PDB entry 9LBZ | electron microscopy, 4.00 A resolution | chains C and Y of the 52 polymer chains in the assembly

# Chain C
Name: Probable portal protein
Source organism: Escherichia phage N4
Reference sequence: A0MZE1 (PORTL_BPN4); residues 1-763 here = UniProt positions 1-763
Chain sequence (763 residues; numbered 1 to 763; the number before each row is that of its first residue):
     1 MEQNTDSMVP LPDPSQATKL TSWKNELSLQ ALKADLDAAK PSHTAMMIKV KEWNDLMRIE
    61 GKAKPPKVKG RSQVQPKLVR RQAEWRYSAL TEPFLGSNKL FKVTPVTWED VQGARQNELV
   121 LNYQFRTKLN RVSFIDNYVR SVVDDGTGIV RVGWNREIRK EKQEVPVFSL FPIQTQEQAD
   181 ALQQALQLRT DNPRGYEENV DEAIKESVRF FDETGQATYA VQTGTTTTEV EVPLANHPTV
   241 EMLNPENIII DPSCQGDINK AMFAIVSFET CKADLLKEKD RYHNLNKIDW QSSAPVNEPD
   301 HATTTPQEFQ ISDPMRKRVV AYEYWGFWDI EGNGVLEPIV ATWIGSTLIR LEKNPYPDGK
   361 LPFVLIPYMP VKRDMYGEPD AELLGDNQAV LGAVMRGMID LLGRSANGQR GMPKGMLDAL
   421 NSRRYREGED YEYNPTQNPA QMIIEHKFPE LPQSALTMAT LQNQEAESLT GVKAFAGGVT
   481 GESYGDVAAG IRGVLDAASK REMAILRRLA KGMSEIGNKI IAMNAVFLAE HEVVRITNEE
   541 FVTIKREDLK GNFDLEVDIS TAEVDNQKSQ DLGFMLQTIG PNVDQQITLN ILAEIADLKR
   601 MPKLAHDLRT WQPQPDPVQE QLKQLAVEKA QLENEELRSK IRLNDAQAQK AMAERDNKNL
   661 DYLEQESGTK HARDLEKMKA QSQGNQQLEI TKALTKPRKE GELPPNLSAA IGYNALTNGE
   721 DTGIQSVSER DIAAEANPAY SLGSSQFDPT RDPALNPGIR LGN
Disordered / not traced: 1-18, 667-763

# Chain Y
Name: Major capsid protein
Source organism: Escherichia phage N4
Reference sequence: Q859Q5 (CAPSD_BPN4); numbering as in UniProt (aligned over 1-401)
Chain sequence (401 residues; numbered 1 to 401; the number before each row is that of its first residue):
     1 MLNYNAPTDG QKSSIDGANS DQMQTFFWLK KAIITARKEQ YFMPLASVTN MPKHYGKTIK
    61 VYEYVPLLDD RNINDQGIDA SGATIVNGNL YGSSKDIGNI TSKLPLLTEN GGRVNRVGFT
   121 RIAREGSIHK FGFFYEFTQE SIDFDSDDGL MEHLSRELMN GATQITEAVL QKDLLAAAGT
   181 VLYAGAATSD ATITGEGSTP SVVSYKNLMR LDQILTENRT PTQTTIITGS RMIDTKVIGA
   241 TRVMYVGSEL VPELKAMKDL FGNKAFIETQ HYADAGTIMN GEVGSIDKFR IIQVPEMLHW
   301 AGAGAQATGA NPGYRTSMVS GQEHYDVYPM LVVGDDSFTS IGFQTDGKSL KFTVMTKMPG
   361 KETADRNDPY GETGFSSIKW YYGILVKRPE RLALIKTVAP L

# How chain C and chain Y interact
Contacting residue pairs (21):
  Gln30(C) with Glu152(Y)
  Glu60(C) with Asp346(Y)
  Lys64(C) with His54(Y)
  Ser292(C) with Arg37(Y), hydrogen bond
  Val296(C) with Lys351(Y); Phe352(Y)
  Asn297(C) with Met159(Y)
  Pro299(C) with Phe352(Y); Val354(Y), hydrophobic
  Asp300(C) with Val354(Y)
  Ala302(C) with Lys348(Y)
  Thr303(C) with Lys348(Y); Ser349(Y), hydrogen bond (backbone-backbone)
  Thr304(C) with Gly347(Y)
  Thr305(C) with Ser349(Y)
  Gln307(C) with Val48(Y); Lys351(Y)
  Glu308(C) with Met43(Y); Ala46(Y); Val48(Y)
  Gln310(C) with Pro44(Y)
Also at the interface, not in a pair above, chain C (18 interface residues in all): Pro41, Arg58, Glu246
Also at the interface, not in a pair above, chain Y (17 interface residues in all): Leu350, Glu362

# Summary
The interface between chain C and chain Y involves 18 residues on one side and 17 on the other, with 2
hydrogen bonds. Among the polar pairs are Ser292(C)-Arg37(Y) and Thr303(C)-Ser349(Y).
Chain C is Probable portal protein and chain Y is Major capsid protein, both from Escherichia phage N4; the
structure, unique-vertex of mature phage N4, was determined by electron microscopy (same publication as 9LC0,
9LC1 and 9LD7).
